PDB entry 8XJM | electron microscopy, 2.85 A resolution | chains B and E of the 5 polymer chains in the assembly

[Chain B]
Protein: Guanine nucleotide-binding protein G(I)/G(S)/G(T) subunit beta-1
From: Homo sapiens
UniProtKB: P62873 (GBB1_HUMAN); numbering as in UniProt (aligned over 2-340)
Chain sequence (376 residues; numbered -9 to 366; the number before each row is that of its first residue; numbers below 1 keep their minus sign (Met-9 is residue -9)):
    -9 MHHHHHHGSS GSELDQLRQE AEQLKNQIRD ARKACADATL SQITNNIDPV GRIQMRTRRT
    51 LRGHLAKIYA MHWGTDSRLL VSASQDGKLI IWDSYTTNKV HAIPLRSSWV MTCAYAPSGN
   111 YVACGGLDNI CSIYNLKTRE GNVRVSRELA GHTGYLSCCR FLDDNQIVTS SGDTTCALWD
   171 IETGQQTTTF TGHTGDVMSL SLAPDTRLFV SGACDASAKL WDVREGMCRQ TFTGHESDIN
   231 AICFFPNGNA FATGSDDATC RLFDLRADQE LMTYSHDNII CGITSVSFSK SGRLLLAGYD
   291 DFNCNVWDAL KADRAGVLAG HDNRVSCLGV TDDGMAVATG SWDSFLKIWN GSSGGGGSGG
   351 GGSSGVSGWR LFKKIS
Disordered / not traced: -9 to 1, 344-366
Differences from the reference sequence: initiating methionine (-9); expression tag (-8 to 1, 341-366)
Curated features (UniProtKB/Swiss-Prot):
  - modified residue: Ser2 (N-acetylserine), His266 (Phosphohistidine)
  - natural variant: Leu30 (L30F: In MRD42; uncertain significance), Arg52 (R52G: In MRD42), Gly64 (G64V: In MRD42), Asp76 (D76E: In MRD42; D76G: In MRD42), Gly77 (G77S: In MRD42), Lys78 (K78R: In MRD42), Ile80 (I80N: In MRD42; I80T: In MRD42), His91 (H91R: In MRD42; uncertain significance), Ala92 (A92T: In MRD42), Pro94 (P94S: In MRD42), Leu95 (L95P: In MRD42), Arg96 (R96L: In MRD42), 5 further natural variant entries in UniProt

[Chain E]
Protein: Antibody fragment scFv16
From: synthetic construct
Notes: antibody fragment or engineered binder
Chain sequence (254 residues; each row starts with the number of its first residue; note: 1 number in that range is skipped by the numbering (no residue carries it; nothing is unmodelled there)):
     1 VQLVESGGGL VQPGGSRKLS CSASGFAFSS FGMHWVRQAP EKGLEWVAYI SSGSGTIYYA
    61 DTVKGRFTIS RDDPKNTLFL QMTSLRSEDT AMYYCVRSIY YYGSSPFDFW GQGTTLTVS
   121 SGGGGSGGGG SGGGGSDIVM TQATSSVPVT PGESVSISCR SSKSLLHSNG NTYLYWFLQR
   181 PGQSPQLLIY RMSNLASGVP DRFSGSGSGT AFTLTISRLE AEDVGVYYCM QHLEYPLTFG
   241 AGTKLELLEE NLYFQ
Disordered / not traced: 121-136, 248-255
Disulfide bonds: Cys21-Cys95, Cys159-Cys229

[How chain B and chain E interact]
Contacting residue pairs - 11 pairs, chain B then chain E:
  Asp66(B) with Tyr102(E)
  Arg68(B) with Tyr102(E)
  Leu69(B) with Tyr102(E), hydrophobic
  Val90(B) with Tyr101(E), hydrophobic
  Arg129(B) with Val1(E); Arg97(E), hydrogen bond (backbone-side chain)
  Glu130(B) with Gly25(E); Phe26(E); Ala27(E), hydrogen bond (backbone-backbone); Phe31(E)
  Gly131(B) with Phe31(E)
Also at the interface, not in a pair above, chain B (10 interface residues in all): Asp83, His91, Asn132
Also at the interface, not in a pair above, chain E (11 interface residues in all): Ile99, Asp108, Phe109

[In short]
The interface between chain B and chain E involves 10 residues on one side and 11 on the other; the contacts
include 2 hydrogen bonds. Polar contacts include Arg129(B)-Arg97(E) and Glu130(B)-Ala27(E).
Here chain B is Guanine nucleotide-binding protein G(I)/G(S)/G(T) subunit beta-1 (Homo sapiens) and chain E is
Antibody fragment scFv16 (synthetic construct). Entry 8XJM (Latanoprost acid bound Prostaglandin F2-alpha
receptor-Gq Protein Complex) was determined by electron microscopy together with 8XJK, 8XJL, 8XJN and 8XJO
from the same study.
